PDB entry 7CBM | electron microscopy, 3.20 A resolution | chains D and DC of the 40 polymer chains in the assembly

# Chain D
Molecule: Flagellar basal-body rod protein FlgG
Source organism: Salmonella typhimurium (strain LT2 / SGSC1412 / ATCC 700720)
Reference sequence: P0A1J3 (FLGG_SALTY); numbering as in UniProt (aligned over 1-260)
Amino-acid sequence (260 residues; row label = number of the first residue in the row):
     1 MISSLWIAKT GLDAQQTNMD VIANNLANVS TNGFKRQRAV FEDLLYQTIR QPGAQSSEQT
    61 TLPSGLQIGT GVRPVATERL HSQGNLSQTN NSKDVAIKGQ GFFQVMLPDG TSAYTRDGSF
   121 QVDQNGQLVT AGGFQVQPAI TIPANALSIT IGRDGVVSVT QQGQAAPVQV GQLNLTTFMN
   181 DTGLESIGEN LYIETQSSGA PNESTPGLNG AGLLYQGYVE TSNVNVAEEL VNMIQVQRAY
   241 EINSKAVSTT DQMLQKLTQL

# Chain DC
Molecule: Flagellar hook protein FlgE
Source organism: Salmonella typhimurium (strain LT2 / SGSC1412 / ATCC 700720)
Reference sequence: P0A1J1 (FLGE_SALTY); residues 1-403 here = UniProt positions 1-403
Amino-acid sequence (403 residues; numbered 1 to 403; the number before each row is that of its first residue):
     1 MSFSQAVSGL NAAATNLDVI GNNIANSATY GFKSGTASFA DMFAGSKVGL GVKVAGITQD
    61 FTDGTTTNTG RGLDVAISQN GFFRLVDSNG SVFYSRNGQF KLDENRNLVN MQGMQLTGYP
   121 ATGTPPTIQQ GANPAPITIP NTLMAAKSTT TASMQINLNS TDPVPSKTPF SVSDADSYNK
   181 KGTVTVYDSQ GNAHDMNVYF VKTKDNEWAV YTHDSSDPAA TAPTTASTTL KFNENGILES
   241 GGTVNITTGT INGATAATFS LSFLNSMQQN TGANNIVATN QNGYKPGDLV SYQINNDGTV
   301 VGNYSNEQEQ VLGQIVLANF ANNEGLASQG DNVWAATQAS GVALLGTAGS GNFGKLTNGA
   361 LEASNVDLSK ELVNMIVAQR NYQSNAQTIK TQDQILNTLV NLR
Unresolved in the structure: 1, 403

# How chain D and chain DC interact
Contacting residue pairs (54; chain D residue first):
  Met19(D) - Thr391(DC)
  Met19(D) - Gln392(DC)
  Asp20(D) - Ser2(DC)
  Ala23(D) - Ser2(DC)
  Ala23(D) - Thr388(DC)
  Asn24(D) - Gly49(DC)
  Asn24(D) - Leu50(DC)
  Asn24(D) - Gly51(DC)
  Leu26(D) - Ser384(DC)
  Leu26(D) - Asn385(DC)
  Leu26(D) - Thr388(DC)
  Ala27(D) - Gln5(DC)
  Ala27(D) - Asn385(DC)
  Asn28(D) - Asp41(DC)
  Asn28(D) - Gly51(DC)  hydrogen bond (side chain-backbone)
  Asn28(D) - Val52(DC)
  Val29(D) - Asn381(DC)
  Ser30(D) - Phe39(DC)
  Thr31(D) - Phe39(DC)
  Thr31(D) - Val52(DC)
  Phe34(D) - Asp41(DC)
  Gln37(D) - Phe43(DC)
  Val75(D) - Lys47(DC)
  Ala76(D) - Lys47(DC)
  Thr77(D) - Lys47(DC)
  Arg79(D) - Phe43(DC)
  Asn91(D) - Asp60(DC)
  Gln121(D) - Thr58(DC)
  Val122(D) - Asn322(DC)  hydrogen bond (backbone-side chain)
  Gln124(D) - Gln338(DC)
  Asn145(D) - Asn352(DC)
  Ala146(D) - Asn352(DC)
  Leu147(D) - Asn352(DC)
  Gln162(D) - Gly351(DC)
  Glu185(D) - Ser46(DC)
  Ser186(D) - Phe43(DC)
  Ser186(D) - Gly45(DC)
  Gly188(D) - Asp41(DC)
  Gly188(D) - Met42(DC)
  Gly188(D) - Phe43(DC)
  Glu189(D) - Asp41(DC)  hydrogen bond (backbone-backbone)
  Asn190(D) - Phe39(DC)
  Asn190(D) - Ala40(DC)
  Asn190(D) - Asp41(DC)  hydrogen bond (backbone-side chain)
  Val226(D) - Ser384(DC)
  Met233(D) - Gln387(DC)
  Met233(D) - Thr388(DC)
  Met233(D) - Thr391(DC)  hydrogen bond
  Gln237(D) - Thr391(DC)
  Gln237(D) - Gln394(DC)  hydrogen bond
  Gln237(D) - Ile395(DC)
  Tyr240(D) - Ile395(DC)  hydrophobic
  Glu241(D) - Thr398(DC)
  Ser244(D) - Thr398(DC)
Also at the interface, not in a pair above, chain D (42 interface residues in all): Gln16, Lys93, Asp123, Ile187, Leu230, Ser248, Asp251
Also at the interface, not in a pair above, chain DC (37 interface residues in all): Gly9, Lys53, Ala321, Glu324, Ala339, Leu399, Leu402

# Summary
Chain D and chain DC form an interface of 42 and 37 residues respectively; the contacts include 6 hydrogen
bonds. Among the polar pairs are Asn28(D)-Gly51(DC), Val122(D)-Asn322(DC) and Asn190(D)-Asp41(DC).
Here chain D is Flagellar basal-body rod protein FlgG and chain DC is Flagellar hook protein FlgE, both from
Salmonella typhimurium (strain LT2 / SGSC1412 / ATCC 700720). Entry 7CBM (Cryo-EM structure of the flagellar
distal rod with partial hook from Salmonella) was determined by electron microscopy, deposited together with
7CBL, 7CG0, 7CG4, 7CGO, 7E80, 7E81 and 7E82.
